PDB entry 5L5O | X-ray diffraction, 2.60 A resolution | chains H and Z of the 28 polymer chains in the assembly

Chain H:
Name: Proteasome subunit beta type-2
Source organism: Saccharomyces cerevisiae (strain ATCC 204508 / S288c)
Notes: EC 3.4.25.1
Reference sequence: P25043 (PSB2_YEAST); residues 1-232 here correspond to UniProt positions 30-261 (UniProt number = residue number + 29)
Amino-acid sequence (232 residues; row label = number of the first residue in the row):
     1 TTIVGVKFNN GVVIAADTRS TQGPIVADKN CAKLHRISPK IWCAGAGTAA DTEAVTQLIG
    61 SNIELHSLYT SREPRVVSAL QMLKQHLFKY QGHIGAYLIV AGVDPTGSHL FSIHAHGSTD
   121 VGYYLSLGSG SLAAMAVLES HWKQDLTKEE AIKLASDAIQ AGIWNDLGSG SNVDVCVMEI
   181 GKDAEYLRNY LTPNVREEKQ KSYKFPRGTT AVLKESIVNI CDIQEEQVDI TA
Disordered / not traced: 227-232
Covalently attached groups: compound 79P linked to Thr1
Ligand contacts: 79P ((2S)-3-(1H-indol-3-yl)-N-[(2S,3S,4R)-4-methyl-3,5-bis(oxidanyl)-1-phenyl-pentan-2-yl]-2-[[(2R)-2-(2-morpholin-4-ylethanoylamino)propanoyl]amino]propanamide): Arg19, Ser20, Thr21, Gln22, Cys31, Lys33, His35, Gly45, Ala46, Gly47, Thr48, Ala49, Thr52, Ser129, Gly168
Curated features (UniProtKB/Swiss-Prot):
  - active site: Thr1 (Nucleophile)

Chain Z:
Name: Proteasome subunit beta type-6, Proteasome subunit beta type-1
Source organism: Saccharomyces cerevisiae (strain ATCC 204508 / S288c)
Notes: EC 3.4.25.1
Reference sequence: chimeric construct of P23724, P20618: residues 1-96 from P23724 (PSB6_YEAST) positions 20-115 (UniProt number = residue number + 19); residues 97-111 from P20618 positions 124-138 (UniProt number = residue number + 27); residues 112-117 from P23724 (PSB6_YEAST) positions 131-136 (UniProt number = residue number + 19); residues 118-133 from P20618 positions 145-160 (UniProt number = residue number + 27); residues 134-222 from P23724 (PSB6_YEAST) positions 153-241 (UniProt number = residue number + 19)
Amino-acid sequence (222 residues; numbered 1 to 222; the number before each row is that of its first residue):
     1 QFNPYGDNGG TILGIAGEDF AVLAGDTRNI TDYSINSRYE PKVFDCGDNI VMSANGFAAD
    61 GDALVKRFKN SVKWYHFDHN DKKLSINSAA RNIQHLLYSR RFFPYYVYNI IAGLDEDGKG
   121 AVYSFDPVGS YQREQCRAGG AAASLIMPFL DNQVNFKNQY EPGTNGKVKK PLKYLSVEEV
   181 IKLVRDSFTS ATERHIQVGD GLEILIVTKD GVRKEFYELK RD
Metal / ion sites: Mg2+: Thr192, His195, Val198
Ligand contacts: 79P ((2S)-3-(1H-indol-3-yl)-N-[(2S,3S,4R)-4-methyl-3,5-bis(oxidanyl)-1-phenyl-pentan-2-yl]-2-[[(2R)-2-(2-morpholin-4-ylethanoylamino)propanoyl]amino]propanamide): Tyr108, Ser124, Phe125, Asp126, Ser130, Tyr131, Gln132, Glu134
Curated features (UniProtKB/Swiss-Prot):
  - modified residue: Tyr123 (Phosphotyrosine)

Chain H / chain Z interface:
Residue-residue contacts - 61 pairs, chain H then chain Z:
  Arg19(H) with Ile196(Z); Asp222(Z), salt bridge
  Pro24(H) with Arg194(Z); His195(Z); Ile196(Z), hydrogen bond (backbone-backbone)
  Ile25(H) with Arg194(Z); His195(Z)
  Val26(H) with Glu193(Z); Arg194(Z), hydrogen bond (backbone-backbone); Ile196(Z), hydrophobic
  Ala27(H) with Arg194(Z), hydrogen bond (backbone-side chain)
  Lys29(H) with Glu193(Z), salt bridge; Arg194(Z)
  Ile163(H) with Asp222(Z)
  Trp164(H) with Ile35(Z); Arg38(Z), hydrogen bond (backbone-side chain); Arg221(Z); Asp222(Z)
  Asn165(H) with Tyr33(Z); Arg38(Z)
  Asp166(H) with Tyr33(Z); Asp222(Z)
  Leu167(H) with Arg28(Z); Ile30(Z), hydrophobic; Asp32(Z); Tyr33(Z), hydrogen bond (backbone-backbone); Ile35(Z), hydrophobic; Ile196(Z)
  Gly168(H) with Tyr33(Z)
  Ser169(H) with Asp222(Z)
  Gly170(H) with Asp222(Z)
  Ser171(H) with Asp222(Z), hydrogen bond (backbone-side chain)
  Asn194(H) with Lys220(Z), hydrogen bond (backbone-side chain); Asp222(Z)
  Arg196(H) with Thr189(Z); Ser190(Z); Glu193(Z)
  Glu197(H) with Arg185(Z), salt bridge
  Lys199(H) with Asp186(Z)
  Gln200(H) with Lys182(Z); Arg185(Z), hydrogen bond; Asp186(Z), hydrogen bond (backbone-side chain)
  Lys201(H) with Glu179(Z); Asp186(Z)
  Tyr203(H) with Phe149(Z); Gln153(Z); Leu183(Z); Asp186(Z), hydrogen bond
  Phe205(H) with Asn152(Z); Gln153(Z); Gln159(Z)
  Pro206(H) with Pro162(Z), hydrophobic
  Arg207(H) with Pro162(Z)
  Gly208(H) with Pro162(Z)
  Thr209(H) with Asn158(Z); Gln159(Z); Tyr160(Z), hydrogen bond (backbone-backbone)
  Thr210(H) with Asn165(Z)
  Ala211(H) with Tyr160(Z), hydrophobic; Gly166(Z)
  Val212(H) with Asn165(Z)
Also at the interface, not in a pair above, chain H (34 interface residues in all): Thr21, Gly23, Asp28, Val195
Also at the interface, not in a pair above, chain Z (33 interface residues in all): Ser34, Leu145, Glu161, Glu218

Summary:
34 residues of chain H face 33 of chain Z across their interface, with 11 hydrogen bonds and 3 salt bridges.
Among the polar pairs are Arg19(H)-Asp222(Z), Lys29(H)-Glu193(Z) and Glu197(H)-Arg185(Z). Chain Z binds
compound 79P. Compound 79P is covalently linked to Thr1(H).
Here chain H is Proteasome subunit beta type-2 and chain Z is Proteasome subunit beta type-6, Proteasome
subunit beta type-1, both from Saccharomyces cerevisiae (strain ATCC 204508 / S288c). Entry 5L5O (Yeast 20S
proteasome with human beta5i (1-138) and human beta6 (97-111; 118-133) in complex with epoxyketone ...) was
determined by X-ray diffraction together with 5L52, 5L54, 5L55, 5L5A, 5L5B, 5L5D and 30 further entries from
the same study.
